Entry 5CBM (X-ray diffraction, 2.30 A resolution); this record covers chains A and D of the 6 polymer chains in the assembly.

== Chain A (and D) ==
Name: M17 family aminopeptidase
From: Plasmodium falciparum Vietnam Oak-Knoll (FVO)
Notes: chain D of this document is another copy of the same molecule, construct and numbering; everything in this record applies to it too
UniProt: A0A024V0B1 (A0A024V0B1_PLAFA); residues 85-603 here correspond to UniProt positions 87-605 (UniProt number = residue number + 2)
Amino-acid sequence (519 residues; row label = number of the first residue in the row):
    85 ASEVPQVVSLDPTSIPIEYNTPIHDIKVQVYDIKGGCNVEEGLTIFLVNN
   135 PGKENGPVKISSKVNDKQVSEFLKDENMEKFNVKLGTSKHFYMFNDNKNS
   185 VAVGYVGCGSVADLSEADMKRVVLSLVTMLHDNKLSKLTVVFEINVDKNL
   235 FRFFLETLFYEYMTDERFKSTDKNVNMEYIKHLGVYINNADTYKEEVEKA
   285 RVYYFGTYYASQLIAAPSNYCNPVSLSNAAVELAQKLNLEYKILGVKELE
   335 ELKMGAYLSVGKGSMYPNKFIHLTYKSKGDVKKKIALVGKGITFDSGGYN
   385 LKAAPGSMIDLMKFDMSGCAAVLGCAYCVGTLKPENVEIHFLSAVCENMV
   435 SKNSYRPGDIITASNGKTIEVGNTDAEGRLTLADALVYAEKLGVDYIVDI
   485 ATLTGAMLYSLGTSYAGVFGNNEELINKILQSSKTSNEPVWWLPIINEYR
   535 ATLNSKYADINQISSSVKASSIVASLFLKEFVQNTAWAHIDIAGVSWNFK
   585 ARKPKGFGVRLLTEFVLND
Sequence notes: engineered mutation Gln152 (Asn154 in A0A024V0B1), Gln515 (Asn517 in A0A024V0B1), Gln546 (Asn548 in A0A024V0B1)
Bound ions: Zn2+ site 1: Lys374, Asp399, Glu461 (together with 4ZN); Zn2+ site 2: Asp379, Asp459, Glu461 (together with 4ZN)
Small-molecule neighbours:
  - 4ZN ((2S)-2-{[(R)-[(R)-amino(phenyl)methyl](hydroxy)phosphoryl]methyl}-4-methylpentanoic acid): Lys374, Asp379, Lys386, Met392, Met396, Phe398, Asp399, Asp459, Glu461, Thr486, Leu487, Thr488, Gly489, Ala490, Ala577
  - carbonate ion (CO3): Lys374, Asp459, Ala460, Glu461, Gly462, Arg463, Leu487, Thr488
From the paper describing this entry:
  - binding site for 4ZN: Met392, Met396, Phe398, Asp399, Gly489, Ala577

== Interface between chain A and chain D ==
Contacting residue pairs (35; chain A residue first):
  Phe156(A) - Tyr176(D)
  Phe156(A) - Met177(D)  hydrophobic
  Phe156(A) - Phe178(D)  hydrophobic
  Asn161(A) - Phe178(D)
  Lys164(A) - Lys218(D)  hydrogen bond (backbone-side chain)
  Phe165(A) - Tyr176(D)
  Thr171(A) - Asp216(D)
  Lys173(A) - Tyr176(D)  hydrogen bond
  Lys173(A) - Asp216(D)  salt bridge
  His174(A) - His174(D)
  His174(A) - Phe175(D)
  His174(A) - Tyr176(D)  hydrogen bond (backbone-backbone)
  Phe175(A) - Phe175(D)
  Phe175(A) - Tyr176(D)
  Tyr176(A) - Glu155(D)
  Tyr176(A) - Phe156(D)
  Tyr176(A) - Phe175(D)  hydrophobic
  Tyr176(A) - Tyr176(D)  hydrogen bond (backbone-backbone)
  Tyr176(A) - Met177(D)
  Phe178(A) - Gln152(D)
  Phe178(A) - Glu155(D)
  Thr212(A) - Lys173(D)  hydrogen bond (backbone-side chain)
  Met213(A) - Lys173(D)
  His215(A) - Lys173(D)  hydrogen bond (backbone-side chain)
  Asp216(A) - Lys164(D)
  Asp216(A) - Phe165(D)
  Asp216(A) - Asn166(D)  hydrogen bond
  Asp216(A) - Thr171(D)
  Asp216(A) - Lys173(D)
  Asn217(A) - Lys164(D)  hydrogen bond
  Asn217(A) - Phe165(D)
  Lys218(A) - Lys164(D)  hydrogen bond (backbone-backbone)
  Leu219(A) - Lys164(D)
  Asn260(A) - Asn139(D)  hydrogen bond (side chain-backbone)
  Asn260(A) - Asn166(D)
Interface residues without a listed pair, chain A (20 interface residues in all): Asn166, Ala186
Interface residues without a listed pair, chain D (19 interface residues in all): Asn161, Glu163, Asn260

== Summary ==
20 residues of chain A face 19 of chain D across their interface; the contacts include 10 hydrogen bonds and 1
salt bridge. Polar pairs include Lys173(A)-Asp216(D), Lys164(A)-Lys218(D) and Lys173(A)-Tyr176(D). Ligands of
chain A: carbonate ion and compound 4ZN. The paper reports a binding site for 4ZN at Met392(A), Met396(A) and
Phe398(A) among others.
Both chains are M17 family aminopeptidase (Plasmodium falciparum Vietnam Oak-Knoll (FVO)). Entry 5CBM (Crystal
structure of PfA-M17 with virtual ligand inhibitor) was determined by X-ray diffraction, deposited together
with 4ZQT.
